6VVZ - chains F and O of the 10 polymer chains in the assembly; structure by electron microscopy, 3.72 A resolution.

# Chain F
Molecule: RNA polymerase sigma factor SigA
From: Mycobacterium tuberculosis
UniProtKB: P9WGI0 (SIGA_MYCTO); residue numbers follow UniProt; this construct covers 1-528
Amino-acid sequence (531 residues; row label = number of the first residue in the row; numbers below 1 keep their minus sign (Gly-2 is residue -2)):
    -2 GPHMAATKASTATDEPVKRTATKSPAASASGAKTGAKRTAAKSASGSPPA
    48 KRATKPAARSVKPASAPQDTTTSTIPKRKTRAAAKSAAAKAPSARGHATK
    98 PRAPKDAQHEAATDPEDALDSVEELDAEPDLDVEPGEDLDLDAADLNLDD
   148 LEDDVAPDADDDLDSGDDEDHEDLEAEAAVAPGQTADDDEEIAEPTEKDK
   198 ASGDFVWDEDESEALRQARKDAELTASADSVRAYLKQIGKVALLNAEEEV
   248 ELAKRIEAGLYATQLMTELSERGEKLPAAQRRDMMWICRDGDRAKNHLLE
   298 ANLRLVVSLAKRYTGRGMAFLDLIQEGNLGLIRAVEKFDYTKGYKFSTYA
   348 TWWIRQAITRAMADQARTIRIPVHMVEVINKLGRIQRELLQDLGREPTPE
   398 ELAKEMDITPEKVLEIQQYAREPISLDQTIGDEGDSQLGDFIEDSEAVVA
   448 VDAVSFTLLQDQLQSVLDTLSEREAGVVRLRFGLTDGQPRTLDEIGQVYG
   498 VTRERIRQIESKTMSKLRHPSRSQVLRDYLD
Not modelled in the structure: -2 to 208, 528
Construct notes: expression tag (-2 to 0)
UniProt features mapped onto this chain:
  - DNA-binding region: Leu489 to Ser508 (H-T-H motif)
  - region: Ala225 to Ala259 (Sigma-70 factor domain-1)
  - motif: Asp319 to Gln322 (Interaction with polymerase core subunit RpoC)

# Chain O
Molecule: 90-nt DNA strand
From: Mycobacterium tuberculosis
Sequence (90 nucleotides; numbered 1 to 90; the number before each row is that of its first residue):
     1 GGCTATGGATGACCGAACCTGGTCTTGACTCCATTGCCGGATTTGTATTA
    51 GACTGGCAGGGTTGCCCCGAAGCGGGCGGAAACAAGCACG
Not modelled in the structure: 1-13, 79-90

# Interface between chain F and chain O
Pairs across the interface - 59 pairs, chain F then chain O:
  Asp226(F) - DG56(O)  hydrogen bond to the base
  Val228(F) - DG56(O)  base contact
  Arg229(F) - DG56(O)  base contact
  Leu232(F) - DG55(O)  base contact
  Gly236(F) - DG55(O)  base contact
  Leu240(F) - DT54(O)  base contact
  Ala298(F) - DT54(O)  base contact
  Asn299(F) - DT54(O)  hydrogen bond to the base
  Arg301(F) - DT54(O)  base contact
  Arg301(F) - DG55(O)  hydrogen bond to the base
  Leu302(F) - DT54(O)  hydrogen bond to the base
  Val304(F) - DG55(O)  sugar contact
  Ser305(F) - DT54(O)  sugar contact
  Lys308(F) - DG55(O)  phosphate contact
  Lys308(F) - DG56(O)  salt bridge to the phosphate
  Arg330(F) - DA47(O)  salt bridge to the phosphate
  Arg330(F) - DT48(O)  salt bridge to the phosphate
  Lys334(F) - DT48(O)  phosphate contact
  Lys334(F) - DT49(O)  salt bridge to the phosphate
  Lys334(F) - DA50(O)  base contact
  Phe335(F) - DA50(O)  base contact
  Asp336(F) - DA50(O)  hydrogen bond to the base
  Lys339(F) - DA50(O)  base contact
  Tyr341(F) - DA50(O)  sugar contact
  Tyr341(F) - DG51(O)  sugar contact
  Tyr341(F) - DA52(O)  phosphate contact
  Lys342(F) - DA52(O)  hydrogen bond to the phosphate
  Lys342(F) - DC53(O)  salt bridge to the phosphate
  Ser344(F) - DA52(O)  sugar contact
  Ser344(F) - DC53(O)  hydrogen bond to the phosphate
  Thr345(F) - DG51(O)  phosphate contact
  Thr345(F) - DA52(O)  hydrogen bond to the phosphate
  Thr345(F) - DC53(O)  base contact
  Tyr346(F) - DA50(O)  stacking on the base
  Thr348(F) - DC53(O)  base contact
  Trp349(F) - DT49(O)  phosphate contact
  Trp350(F) - DT48(O)  phosphate contact
  Gln353(F) - DT48(O)  base contact
  Gln353(F) - DT49(O)  base contact
  Arg357(F) - DT46(O)  salt bridge to the phosphate
  Arg367(F) - DG45(O)  salt bridge to the phosphate
  Pro369(F) - DT44(O)  phosphate contact
  Pro369(F) - DG45(O)  phosphate contact
  Val370(F) - DT46(O)  base contact
  His371(F) - DT43(O)  sugar contact
  His371(F) - DT44(O)  salt bridge to the phosphate
  Lys409(F) - DT43(O)  salt bridge to the phosphate
  Arg470(F) - DC24(O)  salt bridge to the phosphate
  Val498(F) - DC24(O)  phosphate contact
  Val498(F) - DT25(O)  phosphate contact
  Thr499(F) - DT25(O)  phosphate contact
  Thr499(F) - DT26(O)  base contact
  Arg500(F) - DA28(O)  base contact
  Glu501(F) - DT26(O)  base contact
  Arg502(F) - DT23(O)  salt bridge to the phosphate
  Arg502(F) - DC24(O)  salt bridge to the phosphate
  Gln505(F) - DC24(O)  base contact
  Gln505(F) - DT25(O)  base contact
  Lys509(F) - DG22(O)  sugar contact
Also at the interface, not in a pair above, chain F (44 interface residues in all): Lys233, Leu300, Met372
Also at the interface, not in a pair above, chain O (23 interface residues in all): DG27, DC29, DC57

# Summary
Chain F and chain O form an interface of 44 and 23 residues respectively, with 8 hydrogen bonds, 12 salt
bridges and 1 aromatic stacking contact. Polar pairs include Asp226(F)-DG56(O), Asn299(F)-DT54(O) and
Arg301(F)-DG55(O).
Here chain F is RNA polymerase sigma factor SigA and chain O is a 90-nt DNA strand, both from Mycobacterium
tuberculosis. Entry 6VVZ (Mycobacterium tuberculosis RNAP S456L mutant transcription initiation intermediate
structure with Sorangicin) was determined by electron microscopy together with 6VVS, 6VVT, 6VVV, 6VVX, 6VVY
and 6VW0 from the same study.
